Entry 6WDN (electron microscopy, 3.20 A resolution); this record covers chains B and I of the 10 polymer chains in the assembly.

Chain B:
Molecule: Calcium uptake protein 1, mitochondrial
From: Homo sapiens
UniProt: Q9BPX6 (MICU1_HUMAN); numbering as in UniProt (aligned over 104-466)
Chain sequence (363 residues; numbered 104 to 466; the number before each row is that of its first residue):
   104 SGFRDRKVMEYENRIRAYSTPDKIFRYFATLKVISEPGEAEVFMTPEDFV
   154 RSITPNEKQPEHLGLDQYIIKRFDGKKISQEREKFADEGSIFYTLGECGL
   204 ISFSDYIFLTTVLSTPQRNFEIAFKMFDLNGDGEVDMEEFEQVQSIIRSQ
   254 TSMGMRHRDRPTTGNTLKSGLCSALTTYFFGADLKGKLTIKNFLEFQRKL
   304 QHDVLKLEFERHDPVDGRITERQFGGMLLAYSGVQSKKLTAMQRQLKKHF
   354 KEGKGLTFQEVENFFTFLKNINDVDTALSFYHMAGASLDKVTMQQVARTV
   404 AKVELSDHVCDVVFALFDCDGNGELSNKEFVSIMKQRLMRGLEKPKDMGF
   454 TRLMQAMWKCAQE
Not modelled in the structure: 176-186
Reported in the primary citation:
  - mutagenesis - K126A/R129A, K126E, R129E: unchanged binding to Calcium uniporter protein, mitochondrial (chain I)

Chain I:
Molecule: Calcium uniporter protein, mitochondrial
From: Homo sapiens
UniProt: Q8NE86 (MCU_HUMAN); residues 169-346 here = UniProt positions 169-346
Chain sequence (178 residues; numbered 169 to 346; the number before each row is that of its first residue):
   169 SHENAATLNDVKTLVQQLYTTLCIEQHQLNKERELIERLEDLKEQLAPLE
   219 KVRIEISRKAEKRTTLVLWGGLAYMATQFGILARLTWWEYSWDIMEPVTY
   269 FITYGSAMAMYAYFVMTRQEYVYPEARDRQYLLFFHKGAKKSRFDLEKYN
   319 QLKDAIAQAEMDLKRLRDPLQVHLPLRQ
Not modelled in the structure: 169-176, 337-346

Chain B / chain I interface:
Contacting residue pairs (9; chain B residue first):
  R117(B) - W255(I)
  R117(B) - Y258(I)
  R117(B) - S259(I)
  Y121(B) - E257(I)
  Y121(B) - S259(I)
  Y121(B) - I262(I)  hydrophobic
  K126(B) - D261(I)  salt bridge
  D450(B) - I262(I)
  M451(B) - I262(I)
Also at the interface, not in a pair above, chain B (7 interface residues in all): S122, G452
Also at the interface, not in a pair above, chain I (7 interface residues in all): T254
The authors on this interface:
  - residue pairs: Y121(B)-Y258(I) (pi stacking), Y121(B)-I262(I) (hydrophobic contact)
  - hot spots on chain B (mutagenesis) - K126E/R129E: decreased binding to Calcium uniporter protein, mitochondrial (chain I)
  - hot spots on chain B (mutagenesis) - Y114A/Y121A/K126A/R129A: abolished binding to Calcium uniporter protein, mitochondrial (chain I)

Summary:
The chain B/chain I interface involves 7 residues from each chain, with 1 salt bridge. The salt-bridged pair
is K126(B)-D261(I). The paper describes pi stacking between Y121(B) and Y258(I); a hydrophobic contact between
Y121(B) and I262(I). The paper reports that K126E/R129E of chain B reduce binding to Calcium uniporter
protein, mitochondrial (chain I); Y114A/Y121A/K126A/R129A of chain B abolish binding to Calcium uniporter
protein, mitochondrial (chain I); 5 substitutions were tested in all.
Chain B is Calcium uptake protein 1, mitochondrial and chain I is Calcium uniporter protein, mitochondrial,
both from Homo sapiens; the structure, Cryo-EM structure of mitochondrial calcium uniporter holocomplex in low
Ca2+, was determined by electron microscopy (same publication as 6WDO).
